Entry 8UPL (electron microscopy, 5.40 A resolution (low resolution: residue-level contacts below are approximate; hydrogen-bond / salt-bridge calls are withheld)); this record covers chains A1 and B1 of the 204 polymer chains in the assembly.

Chain A1:
Molecule: Flagellar M-ring protein
From: Salmonella enterica subsp. enterica serovar Typhimurium
Reference sequence: P15928 (FLIF_SALTY); residues 1-560 here = UniProt positions 1-560
Amino-acid sequence (560 residues; row label = number of the first residue in the row):
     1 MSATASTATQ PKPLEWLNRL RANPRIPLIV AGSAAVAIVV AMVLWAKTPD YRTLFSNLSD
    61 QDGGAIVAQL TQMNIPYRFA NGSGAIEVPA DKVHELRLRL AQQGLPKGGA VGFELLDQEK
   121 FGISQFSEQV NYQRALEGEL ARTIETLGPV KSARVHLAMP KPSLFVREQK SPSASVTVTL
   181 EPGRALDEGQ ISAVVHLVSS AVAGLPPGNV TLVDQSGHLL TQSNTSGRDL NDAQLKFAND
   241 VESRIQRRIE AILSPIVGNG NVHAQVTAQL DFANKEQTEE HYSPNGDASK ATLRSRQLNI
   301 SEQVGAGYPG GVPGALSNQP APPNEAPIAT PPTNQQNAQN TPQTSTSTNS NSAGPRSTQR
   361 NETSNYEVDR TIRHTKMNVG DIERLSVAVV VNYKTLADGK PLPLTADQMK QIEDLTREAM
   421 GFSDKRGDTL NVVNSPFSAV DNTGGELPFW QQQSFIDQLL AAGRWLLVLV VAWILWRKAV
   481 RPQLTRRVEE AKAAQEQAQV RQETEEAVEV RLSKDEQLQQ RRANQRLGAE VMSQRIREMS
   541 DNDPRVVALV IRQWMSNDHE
Not modelled in the structure: 1-516

Chain B1:
Molecule: Flagellar motor switch protein FliG
From: Salmonella enterica subsp. enterica serovar Typhimurium
Notes: engineered mutation(s): delta169-171 (PAA)
Reference sequence: P0A1J9 (FLIG_SALTY); numbering as in UniProt; present here: 1-168, 172-331
Amino-acid sequence (328 residues; row label = number of the first residue in the row; note: 3 numbers in that range are skipped by the numbering (no residue carries them; nothing is unmodelled there)):
     1 MSNLSGTDKS VILLMTIGED RAAEVFKHLS TREVQALSTA MANVRQISNK QLTDVLSEFE
    61 QEAEQFAALN INANEYLRSV LVKALGEERA SSLLEDILET RDTTSGIETL NFMEPQSAAD
   121 LIRDEHPQII ATILVHLKRS QAADILALFD ERLRHDVMLR IATFGGVQ
   172 LAELTEVLNG LLDGQNLKRS KMGGVRTAAE IINLMKTQQE EAVITAVREF DGELAQKIID
   232 EMFLFENLVD VDDRSIQRLL QEVDSESLLI ALKGAEPPLR EKFLRNMSQR AADILRDDLA
   292 NRGPVRLSQV ENEQKAILLI VRRLAETGEM VIGSGEDTYV
UniProt features mapped onto this chain:
  - motif: Glu-125 to Gln-128 (Part of the EHPQR-motif)
  - site: Arg-160 (Part of the EHPQR-motif)
Reported in the primary citation:
  - self-association interface (contacts with another copy of this molecule): Leu-69 to Thr-104

Chain A1 / chain B1 interface:
Contacting residue pairs (49; chain A1 residue first):
  Arg-521(A1) with Asn-49(B1)
  Gln-525(A1) with Asn-49(B1)
  Ala-529(A1) with Leu-52(B1)
  Met-532(A1) with Leu-52(B1); Thr-53(B1); Leu-56(B1)
  Arg-535(A1) with Leu-56(B1); Glu-60(B1)
  Ile-536(A1) with Leu-13(B1); Arg-21(B1); Leu-56(B1); Phe-59(B1)
  Arg-537(A1) with Arg-21(B1)
  Met-539(A1) with Phe-59(B1); Ala-63(B1)
  Ser-540(A1) with Arg-21(B1)
  Asp-541(A1) with Arg-21(B1)
  Asn-542(A1) with Leu-69(B1)
  Asp-543(A1) with Leu-69(B1); Asn-70(B1)
  Pro-544(A1) with Glu-24(B1)
  Arg-545(A1) with His-28(B1); Asn-70(B1); Ile-71(B1); Asn-72(B1)
  Val-546(A1) with Phe-66(B1)
  Val-547(A1) with Leu-13(B1); Val-25(B1); Phe-59(B1)
  Ala-548(A1) with His-28(B1); Leu-29(B1)
  Val-550(A1) with Phe-59(B1); Phe-66(B1)
  Ile-551(A1) with Ser-10(B1); Val-25(B1); Leu-37(B1)
  Arg-552(A1) with His-28(B1); Leu-29(B1); Glu-33(B1)
  Trp-554(A1) with Gly-6(B1); Lys-9(B1); Ser-10(B1); Phe-59(B1)
  Met-555(A1) with Gly-6(B1); Thr-7(B1); Ser-10(B1)
  Asp-558(A1) with Ser-5(B1); Gly-6(B1); Thr-7(B1)
Other interface residues (no listed pair), chain B1 (32 interface residues in all): Leu-14, Thr-16, Ile-17, Ser-30, Val-55, Glu-62, Ala-68
Interface features reported in the paper:
  - interface residues, chain A1: Ala-523(A1)

Overview:
23 residues of chain A1 face 32 of chain B1 across their interface. The paper reports the interface residue
Ala-523(A1); a self-association interface involving Leu-69(B1).
Here chain A1 is Flagellar M-ring protein and chain B1 is Flagellar motor switch protein FliG, both from
Salmonella enterica subsp. enterica serovar Typhimurium. Entry 8UPL (Cryo-EM structure of a Clockwise locked
form of the Salmonella enterica Typhimurium flagellar C-ring, with C34 ...) was determined by electron
microscopy (same publication as 8UCS, 8UMD, 8UMX and 8UOX).
